6ZOD - chains A and B of the 5 polymer chains in the assembly; structure by X-ray diffraction, 2.85 A resolution.

# Chain A (and B)
Name: Multidrug efflux pump subunit AcrB
Source organism: Escherichia coli (strain K12)
Notes: chain B of this document is another copy of the same molecule, construct and numbering; everything in this record applies to it too
UniProtKB: P31224 (ACRB_ECOLI); residue numbers follow UniProt; this construct covers 1-1049
Chain sequence (1057 residues; row label = number of the first residue in the row):
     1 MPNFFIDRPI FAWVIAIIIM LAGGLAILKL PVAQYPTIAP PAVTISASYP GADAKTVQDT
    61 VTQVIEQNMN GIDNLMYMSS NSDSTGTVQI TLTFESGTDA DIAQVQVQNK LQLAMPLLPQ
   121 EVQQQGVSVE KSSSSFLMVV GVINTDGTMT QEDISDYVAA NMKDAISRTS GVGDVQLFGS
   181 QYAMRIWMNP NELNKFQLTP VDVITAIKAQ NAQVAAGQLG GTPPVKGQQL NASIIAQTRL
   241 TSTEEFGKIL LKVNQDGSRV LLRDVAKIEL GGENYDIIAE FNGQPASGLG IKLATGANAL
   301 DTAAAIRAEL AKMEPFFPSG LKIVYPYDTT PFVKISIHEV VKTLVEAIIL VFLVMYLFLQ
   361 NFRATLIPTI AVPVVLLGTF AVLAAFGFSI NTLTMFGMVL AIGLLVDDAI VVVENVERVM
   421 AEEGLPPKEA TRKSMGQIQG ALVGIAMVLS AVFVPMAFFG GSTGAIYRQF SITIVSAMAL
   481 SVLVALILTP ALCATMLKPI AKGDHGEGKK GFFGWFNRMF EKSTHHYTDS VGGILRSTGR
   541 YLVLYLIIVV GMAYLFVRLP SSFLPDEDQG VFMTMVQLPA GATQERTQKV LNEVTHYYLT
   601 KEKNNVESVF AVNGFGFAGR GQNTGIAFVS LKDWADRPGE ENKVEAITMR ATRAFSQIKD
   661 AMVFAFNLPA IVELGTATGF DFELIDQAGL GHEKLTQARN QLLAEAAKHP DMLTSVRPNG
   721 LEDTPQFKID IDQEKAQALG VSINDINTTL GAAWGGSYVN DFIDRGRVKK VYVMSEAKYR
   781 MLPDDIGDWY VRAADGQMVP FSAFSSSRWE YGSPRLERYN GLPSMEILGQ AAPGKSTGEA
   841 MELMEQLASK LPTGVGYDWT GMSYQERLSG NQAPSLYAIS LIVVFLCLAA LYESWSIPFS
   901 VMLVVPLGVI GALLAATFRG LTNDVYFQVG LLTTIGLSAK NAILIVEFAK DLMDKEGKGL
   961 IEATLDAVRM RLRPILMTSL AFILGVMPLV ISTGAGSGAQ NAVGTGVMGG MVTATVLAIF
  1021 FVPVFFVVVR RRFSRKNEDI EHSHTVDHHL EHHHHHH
Not modelled in the structure: 1034-1057 (chain B: 991-1003, 1034-1057)
Construct notes: expression tag (1050-1057)
Ligand contacts: fusidic acid (FUA): G24, I27, L28, K334, I337, H338, V341, K342
Reported in the primary citation:
  - binding site for fusidic acid: L400, A981
  - mutagenesis - T934A, L937A: decreased growth in response to fusidic acid
  - mutagenesis - T934A, L937A: decreased growth in response to erythromycin
  - mutagenesis - T934A, L937A: unchanged growth in response to Doxorubicin
  - catalytic residues: D407, D408, K940 (citing earlier work)
  - mutagenesis - T934A, L937A: increased growth in response to beta-lactams
  - mutagenesis - T934A, L937A: increased growth in response to novobiocin
  - mutagenesis - A981C: unchanged growth in response to all the tested drugs
  - mutagenesis - I38A, L393A, I466A, F563A, I671A, L674A: decreased growth in response to drugs with low molecular weight (LMW)
  - mutagenesis - F563A: decreased growth in response to fusidic acid (FUA)
  - mutagenesis - F563A: decreased growth in response to novobiocin
  - mutagenesis - F380A/F563A: decreased growth in response to FUA
  - mutagenesis - F380A/F563A: unchanged growth in response to doxorubicin
  - mutagenesis - G621P: unchanged growth in response to RFB
  - mutagenesis - I38A, L393A, I466A, I671A, L674A: decreased growth in response to beta-lactams, linezolid, and phenicols
  - mutagenesis - F380A/F563A, F563A/L674A: abolished growth in response to DDM
  - mutagenesis - F380A/F563A, F563A: decreased growth in response to beta-lactams
  - mutagenesis - F563A: decreased growth in response to phenicols
  - mutagenesis - G621P: decreased growth in response to 3-FOR

# Interface between chain A and chain B
Residue-residue contacts (128; chain A residue first):
  R8(A) - E893(B)
  P9(A) - E893(B)
  I10(A) - A889(B)
  I10(A) - E893(B)  hydrogen bond (backbone-side chain)
  I10(A) - S894(B)
  I10(A) - W895(B)
  F11(A) - A890(B)  hydrophobic
  F11(A) - E893(B)
  W13(A) - W895(B)  hydrophobic
  V14(A) - L886(B)
  I17(A) - L886(B)  hydrophobic
  D101(A) - D73(B)
  D101(A) - I102(B)
  D101(A) - Q106(B)  hydrogen bond
  Q104(A) - K110(B)
  Q108(A) - N109(B)  hydrogen bond (side chain-backbone)
  Q108(A) - Q112(B)  hydrogen bond
  Q108(A) - L113(B)
  L111(A) - L113(B)  hydrophobic
  Q112(A) - Q112(B)
  Q123(A) - P116(B)
  Q124(A) - L117(B)
  V127(A) - L113(B)
  V129(A) - K110(B)  hydrogen bond (backbone-side chain)
  K131(A) - D73(B)  salt bridge
  D164(A) - Q67(B)
  D164(A) - N70(B)
  S167(A) - N70(B)
  S167(A) - G71(B)  hydrogen bond (backbone-backbone)
  R168(A) - M69(B)
  R168(A) - N70(B)
  R168(A) - M78(B)
  R168(A) - N820(B)  hydrogen bond (side chain-backbone)
  S170(A) - N74(B)  hydrogen bond (side chain-backbone)
  A209(A) - I743(B)
  Q210(A) - Q733(B)
  Q210(A) - Q737(B)
  Q213(A) - T56(B)  hydrogen bond
  Q213(A) - D59(B)
  Q213(A) - T60(B)
  V214(A) - T56(B)
  V214(A) - N747(B)
  A215(A) - Y49(B)  hydrophobic
  A215(A) - G51(B)
  A215(A) - A52(B)  hydrophobic
  A215(A) - G751(B)
  A216(A) - G51(B)  hydrogen bond (backbone-backbone)
  A216(A) - L750(B)  hydrophobic
  A216(A) - W754(B)
  G217(A) - G51(B)  hydrogen bond (backbone-backbone)
  G217(A) - G755(B)
  Q218(A) - S84(B)  hydrogen bond (side chain-backbone)
  Q218(A) - W754(B)
  L219(A) - F727(B)  hydrophobic
  L219(A) - W754(B)  hydrophobic
  L219(A) - M781(B)
  L219(A) - W809(B)  hydrophobic
  G220(A) - Q622(B)  hydrogen bond (backbone-side chain)
  G220(A) - R780(B)
  G220(A) - M781(B)  hydrogen bond (backbone-backbone)
  G221(A) - Q622(B)
  G221(A) - R780(B)  hydrogen bond (backbone-side chain)
  G221(A) - M781(B)
  T222(A) - Y275(B)
  T222(A) - D276(B)  hydrogen bond
  T222(A) - Q584(B)
  T222(A) - Q622(B)
  T222(A) - R780(B)
  P223(A) - W187(B)
  P223(A) - Y275(B)
  P223(A) - A777(B)
  P223(A) - R780(B)  hydrogen bond (backbone-side chain)
  P224(A) - Q584(B)
  V225(A) - A777(B)  hydrophobic
  V225(A) - K778(B)
  V225(A) - M781(B)  hydrophobic
  K226(A) - E585(B)
  G227(A) - E585(B)  hydrogen bond (backbone-side chain)
  Q228(A) - T583(B)  hydrogen bond (backbone-side chain)
  Q228(A) - E585(B)
  Q228(A) - M781(B)
  Q228(A) - L782(B)
  Q229(A) - T583(B)
  Q229(A) - L782(B)
  L230(A) - G581(B)
  L230(A) - T583(B)
  L230(A) - L782(B)  hydrophobic
  L230(A) - W809(B)  hydrophobic
  N231(A) - G581(B)  hydrogen bond (backbone-backbone)
  N231(A) - A582(B)
  N231(A) - T583(B)
  N231(A) - Q622(B)  hydrogen bond
  A232(A) - P725(B)
  S233(A) - S84(B)
  S233(A) - Q726(B)
  S233(A) - F727(B)  hydrogen bond (backbone-backbone)
  I234(A) - F727(B)
  I234(A) - I729(B)  hydrophobic
  I234(A) - W754(B)  hydrophobic
  I235(A) - D53(B)
  I235(A) - Q726(B)
  I235(A) - F727(B)  hydrogen bond (backbone-backbone)
  I235(A) - K728(B)
  I235(A) - I729(B)  hydrogen bond (backbone-backbone)
  A236(A) - K728(B)  hydrogen bond (backbone-side chain)
  A236(A) - I729(B)
  Q237(A) - I731(B)
  Q237(A) - Q733(B)
  Q237(A) - I743(B)
  L250(A) - Q733(B)
  L250(A) - E734(B)
  L250(A) - Q737(B)  hydrogen bond (backbone-side chain)
  L251(A) - Q737(B)
  K252(A) - Q737(B)
  V253(A) - Q737(B)
  R259(A) - E734(B)  salt bridge
  K312(A) - D858(B)  salt bridge
  F316(A) - Q687(B)
  F316(A) - G854(B)
  F316(A) - V855(B)
  F316(A) - G856(B)
  I763(A) - D59(B)
  G766(A) - Q63(B)  hydrogen bond (backbone-side chain)
  R767(A) - Q63(B)
  R767(A) - Q67(B)
  V768(A) - D59(B)
  V768(A) - Q63(B)  hydrogen bond (backbone-side chain)
  V768(A) - Q67(B)
Also at the interface, not in a pair above, chain A (69 interface residues in all): I18, L21, L25, I102, V105, M115, N161, V172, T238, R765
Also at the interface, not in a pair above, chain B (84 interface residues in all): P50, K55, V64, E66, I72, L75, V105, R586, G689, M774, P783, I786, E810, G821, I879, I882, V883, C887

# Overview
69 residues of chain A and 84 residues of chain B are in contact; the contacts include 28 hydrogen bonds and 3
salt bridges. Polar pairs include K131(A)-D73(B), R259(A)-E734(B) and K312(A)-D858(B). The paper reports
catalytic residues D407(A), D408(A) and K940(A); I38A, L393A and I466A of chain A, among others, reduce growth
in response to drugs with low molecular weight (LMW); 12 substitutions were tested in all.
Chain A and chain B are both Multidrug efflux pump subunit AcrB (Escherichia coli (strain K12)); the
structure, Fusidic acid binding to the allosteric deep transmembrane domain binding pocket, TM7/TM8 groove,
and TM1/TM2 groove ..., was determined by X-ray diffraction, deposited together with 6ZO5, 6ZO6, 6ZO7, 6ZO8,
6ZO9, 6ZOA and 6 further entries.
